Entry 7NKN (electron microscopy, 2.71 A resolution); this record covers chains G and S of the 12 polymer chains in the assembly.

# Chain G
Name: ATP synthase gamma chain
Source organism: Mycobacterium smegmatis (strain ATCC 700084 / mc(2)155)
Reference sequence: A0R201 (ATPG_MYCS2); numbering as in UniProt (aligned over 1-307)
Chain sequence (307 residues; row label = number of the first residue in the row):
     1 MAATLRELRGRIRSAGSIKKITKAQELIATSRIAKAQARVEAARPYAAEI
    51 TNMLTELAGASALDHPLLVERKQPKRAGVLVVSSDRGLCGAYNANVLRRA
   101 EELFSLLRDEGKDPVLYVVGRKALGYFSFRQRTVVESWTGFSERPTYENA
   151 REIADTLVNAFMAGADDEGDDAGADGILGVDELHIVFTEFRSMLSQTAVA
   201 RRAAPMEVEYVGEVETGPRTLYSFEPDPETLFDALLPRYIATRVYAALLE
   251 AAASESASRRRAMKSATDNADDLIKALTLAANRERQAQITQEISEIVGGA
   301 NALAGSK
Not modelled in the structure: 1-17, 215-216, 271-307

# Chain S
Name: ATP synthase subunit c
Source organism: Mycolicibacterium smegmatis (strain ATCC 700084 / mc(2)155)
Reference sequence: A0R205 (A0R205_MYCS2); numbering as in UniProt (aligned over 1-86)
Chain sequence (86 residues; each row starts with the number of its first residue):
     1 MDLDPNAIITAGALIGGGLIMGGGAIGAGIGDGIAGNALISGIARQPEAQ
    51 GRLFTPFFITVGLVEAAYFINLAFMALFVFATPGLQ
Not modelled in the structure: 1

# How chain G and chain S interact
Contacting residue pairs - 5 pairs, chain G then chain S:
  R219(G) with P47(S)
  T220(G) with R45(S); Q46(S)
  L221(G) with R45(S), hydrogen bond (backbone-backbone)
  S223(G) with R45(S)
Other interface residues (no listed pair), chain S (5 interface residues in all): A44, E48

# In short
Chain G and chain S form an interface of 4 and 5 residues respectively; the contacts include 1 hydrogen bond.
Its one hydrogen bond, L221(G)-R45(S), is backbone to backbone.
Here chain G is ATP synthase gamma chain (Mycobacterium smegmatis (strain ATCC 700084 / mc(2)155)) and chain S
is ATP synthase subunit c (Mycolicibacterium smegmatis (strain ATCC 700084 / mc(2)155)). Entry 7NKN
(Mycobacterium smegmatis ATP synthase rotor state 3) was determined by electron microscopy (same publication
as 7NJK, 7NJL, 7NJM, 7NJN, 7NJO, 7NJP and 20 further entries).
